PDB entry 8F1J | electron microscopy, 2.60 A resolution | chains I and J of the 10 polymer chains in the assembly

# Chain I
Molecule: DNA-directed RNA polymerase subunit beta
From: Escherichia coli
Notes: EC 2.7.7.6
Reference sequence: P0A8V2 (RPOB_ECOLI); numbering as in UniProt (aligned over 1-1342)
Chain sequence (1342 residues; each row starts with the number of its first residue):
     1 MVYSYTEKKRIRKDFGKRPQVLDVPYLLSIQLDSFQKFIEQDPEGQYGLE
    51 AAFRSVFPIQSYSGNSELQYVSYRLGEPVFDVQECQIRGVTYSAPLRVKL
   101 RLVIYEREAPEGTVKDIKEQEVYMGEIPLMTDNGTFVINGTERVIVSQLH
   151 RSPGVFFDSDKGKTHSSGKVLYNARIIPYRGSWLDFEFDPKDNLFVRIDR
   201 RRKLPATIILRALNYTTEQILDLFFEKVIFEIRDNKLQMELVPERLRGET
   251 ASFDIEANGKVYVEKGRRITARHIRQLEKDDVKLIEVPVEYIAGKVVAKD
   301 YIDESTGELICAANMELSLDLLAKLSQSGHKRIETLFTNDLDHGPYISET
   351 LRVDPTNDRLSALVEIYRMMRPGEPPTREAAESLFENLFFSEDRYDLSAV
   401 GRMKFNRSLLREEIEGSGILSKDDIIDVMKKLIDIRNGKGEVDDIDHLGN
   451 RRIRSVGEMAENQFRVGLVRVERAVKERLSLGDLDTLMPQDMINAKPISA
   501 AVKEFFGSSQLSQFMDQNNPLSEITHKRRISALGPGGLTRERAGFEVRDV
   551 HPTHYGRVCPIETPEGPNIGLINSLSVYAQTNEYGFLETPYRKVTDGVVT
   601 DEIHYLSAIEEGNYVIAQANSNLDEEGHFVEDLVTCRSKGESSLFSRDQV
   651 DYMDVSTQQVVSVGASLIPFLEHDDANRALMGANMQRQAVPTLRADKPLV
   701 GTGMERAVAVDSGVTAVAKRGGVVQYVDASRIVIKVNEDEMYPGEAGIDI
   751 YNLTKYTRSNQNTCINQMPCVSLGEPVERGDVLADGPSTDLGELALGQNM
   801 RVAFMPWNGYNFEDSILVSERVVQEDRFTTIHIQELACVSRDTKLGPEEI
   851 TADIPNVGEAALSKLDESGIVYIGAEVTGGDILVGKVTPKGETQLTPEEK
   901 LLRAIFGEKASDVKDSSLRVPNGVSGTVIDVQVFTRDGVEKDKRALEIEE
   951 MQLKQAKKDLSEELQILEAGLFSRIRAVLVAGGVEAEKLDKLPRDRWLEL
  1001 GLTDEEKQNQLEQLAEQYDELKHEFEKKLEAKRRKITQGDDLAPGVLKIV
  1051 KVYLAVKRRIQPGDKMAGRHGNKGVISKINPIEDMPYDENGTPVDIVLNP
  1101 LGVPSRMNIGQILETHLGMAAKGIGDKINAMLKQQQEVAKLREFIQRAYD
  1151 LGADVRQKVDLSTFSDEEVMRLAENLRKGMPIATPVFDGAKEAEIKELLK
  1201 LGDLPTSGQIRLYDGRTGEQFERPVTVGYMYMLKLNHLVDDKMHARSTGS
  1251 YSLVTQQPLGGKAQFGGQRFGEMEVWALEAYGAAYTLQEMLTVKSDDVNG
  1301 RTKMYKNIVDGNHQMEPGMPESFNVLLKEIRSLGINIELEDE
Unresolved in the structure: 1, 997-1009, 1342
Swiss-Prot annotation at these positions:
  - modified residue (N6-acetyllysine): Lys1022, Lys1200
  - mutagenesis: Ile561 (I561S: Resistant to antibiotics salinamide A and B), Ile569 (I569S: Resistant to antibiotics salinamide A and B), Ala665 (A665E: Resistant to antibiotics salinamide A and B), Asp675 (D675A/G: Resistant to antibiotics salinamide A and B), Asn677 (N677H/K: Resistant to antibiotics salinamide A and B), Leu680 (L680M: Resistant to antibiotics salinamide A and B), Glu813 (E813K: Disrupts the enzyme's active center)

# Chain J
Molecule: DNA-directed RNA polymerase subunit beta'
From: Escherichia coli
Notes: EC 2.7.7.6
Reference sequence: P0A8T7 (RPOC_ECOLI); residue numbers follow UniProt; this construct covers 1-1407
Chain sequence (1430 residues; numbered 1 to 1430; the number before each row is that of its first residue):
     1 MKDLLKFLKAQTKTEEFDAIKIALASPDMIRSWSFGEVKKPETINYRTFK
    51 PERDGLFCARIFGPVKDYECLCGKYKRLKHRGVICEKCGVEVTQTKVRRE
   101 RMGHIELASPTAHIWFLKSLPSRIGLLLDMPLRDIERVLYFESYVVIEGG
   151 MTNLERQQILTEEQYLDALEEFGDEFDAKMGAEAIQALLKSMDLEQECEQ
   201 LREELNETNSETKRKKLTKRIKLLEAFVQSGNKPEWMILTVLPVLPPDLR
   251 PLVPLDGGRFATSDLNDLYRRVINRNNRLKRLLDLAAPDIIVRNEKRMLQ
   301 EAVDALLDNGRRGRAITGSNKRPLKSLADMIKGKQGRFRQNLLGKRVDYS
   351 GRSVITVGPYLRLHQCGLPKKMALELFKPFIYGKLELRGLATTIKAAKKM
   401 VEREEAVVWDILDEVIREHPVLLNRAPTLHRLGIQAFEPVLIEGKAIQLH
   451 PLVCAAYNADFDGDQMAVHVPLTLEAQLEARALMMSTNNILSPANGEPII
   501 VPSQDVVLGLYYMTRDCVNAKGEGMVLTGPKEAERLYRSGLASLHARVKV
   551 RITEYEKDANGELVAKTSLKDTTVGRAILWMIVPKGLPYSIVNQALGKKA
   601 ISKMLNTCYRILGLKPTVIFADQIMYTGFAYAARSGASVGIDDMVIPEKK
   651 HEIISEAEAEVAEIQEQFQSGLVTAGERYNKVIDIWAAANDRVSKAMMDN
   701 LQTETVINRDGQEEKQVSFNSIYMMADSGARGSAAQIRQLAGMRGLMAKP
   751 DGSIIETPITANFREGLNVLQYFISTHGARKGLADTALKTANSGYLTRRL
   801 VDVAQDLVVTEDDCGTHEGIMMTPVIEGGDVKEPLRDRVLGRVTAEDVLK
   851 PGTADILVPRNTLLHEQWCDLLEENSVDAVKVRSVVSCDTDFGVCAHCYG
   901 RDLARGHIINKGEAIGVIAAQSIGEPGTQLTMRTFHIGGAASRAAAESSI
   951 QVKNKGSIKLSNVKSVVNSSGKLVITSRNTELKLIDEFGRTKESYKVPYG
  1001 AVLAKGDGEQVAGGETVANWDPHTMPVITEVSGFVRFTDMIDGQTITRQT
  1051 DELTGLSSLVVLDSAERTAGGKDLRPALKIVDAQGNDVLIPGTDMPAQYF
  1101 LPGKAIVQLEDGVQISSGDTLARIPQESGGTKDITGGLPRVADLFEARRP
  1151 KEPAILAEISGIVSFGKETKGKRRLVITPVDGSDPYEEMIPKWRQLNVFE
  1201 GERVERGDVISDGPEAPHDILRLRGVHAVTRYIVNEVQDVYRLQGVKIND
  1251 KHIEVIVRQMLRKATIVNAGSSDFLEGEQVEYSRVKIANRELEANGKVGA
  1301 TYSRDLLGITKASLATESFISAASFQETTRVLTEAAVAGKRDELRGLKEN
  1351 VIVGRLIPAGTGYAYHQDRMRRRAAGEAPAAPQVTAEDASASLAELLNAG
  1401 LGGSDNELELEVLFQGPSSGHHHHHHHHHH
Unresolved in the structure: 1-2, 935-947, 1127-1135, 1374-1430
Sequence notes: expression tag (1408-1430)
Bound ions: Zn2+ site 1: Cys70, Cys72, Cys85, Cys88; Mg2+: Asp460, Asp462, Asp464; Zn2+ site 2: Cys814, Cys888, Cys895, Cys898
Swiss-Prot annotation at these positions:
  - binding site (Zn(2+)): Cys70, Cys72, Cys85, Cys88, Cys814, Cys888, Cys895, Cys898
  - binding site (Mg(2+)): Asp460, Asp462, Asp464
  - modified residue: Lys983 (N6-acetyllysine)
  - mutagenesis: Gln504 (Q504P: Resistant to antibiotics salinamide A and B), Asn690 (N690D: Resistant to antibiotics salinamide A and B), Met697 (M697V: Resistant to antibiotics salinamide A and B), Ala735 (A735T: Resistant to antibiotics salinamide A and B), Arg738 (R738C/H/P/S: Resistant to antibiotics salinamide A and B), Ala748 (A748E: Resistant to antibiotics salinamide A and B), Pro758 (P758S/T: Resistant to antibiotics salinamide A and B), Phe763 (F763C: Resistant to antibiotics salinamide A and B), Ser775 (S775A: Resistant to antibiotics salinamide A and B), Ala779 (A779T/V: Resistant to antibiotics salinamide A and B), Arg780 (R780C: Resistant to antibiotics salinamide A and B), Gly782 (G782A/C: Resistant to antibiotics salinamide A and B), 1 further mutagenesis entry in UniProt

# How chain I and chain J interact
Residue-residue contacts (328; chain I residue first):
  Ser167(I) with Arg1194(J)
  Arg268(I) with Glu1052(J), salt bridge
  Phe545(I) with Asp785(J); Leu788(J), hydrophobic; Met932(J), hydrophobic; Arg933(J)
  Glu546(I) with Arg933(J), salt bridge
  Arg548(I) with Arg780(J)
  Asp549(I) with Pro750(J); Arg933(J), salt bridge
  Val550(I) with Pro750(J); His777(J), hydrogen bond (backbone-side chain); Arg780(J)
  His551(I) with Phe773(J)
  Tyr555(I) with Val769(J); Phe773(J), hydrophobic
  Cys559(I) with Arg780(J)
  Pro560(I) with Phe773(J), hydrophobic; Thr776(J); Arg780(J), hydrogen bond (backbone-side chain)
  Ile561(I) with Tyr772(J), hydrophobic; Thr776(J)
  Thr563(I) with Arg780(J)
  Gly566(I) with Ala787(J)
  Ile569(I) with Leu783(J), hydrophobic; Ala784(J)
  Gln618(I) with Asn768(J); Val769(J), hydrogen bond (side chain-backbone); Leu770(J)
  Asn620(I) with Asn768(J); Val769(J)
  Thr635(I) with Leu770(J)
  Arg637(I) with Leu770(J)
  Ser642(I) with Leu770(J)
  Thr657(I) with Val769(J)
  Val660(I) with Val769(J), hydrophobic; Phe773(J), hydrophobic
  Leu671(I) with Tyr772(J)
  Glu672(I) with Gly766(J); Leu767(J), hydrogen bond (backbone-backbone)
  His673(I) with Phe763(J), hydrogen bond (side chain-backbone); Arg764(J), hydrogen bond (side chain-backbone); Glu765(J); Gly766(J)
  Asp674(I) with Phe763(J); Tyr772(J), hydrogen bond (backbone-side chain)
  Asp675(I) with Phe763(J); Tyr772(J)
  Ala676(I) with Tyr772(J); Ala779(J), hydrophobic
  Asn677(I) with Ala779(J); Leu783(J)
  Ala679(I) with Tyr772(J)
  Phe804(I) with Ala637(J); Ser638(J), hydrogen bond (backbone-side chain)
  Met805(I) with Ala633(J); Ala637(J)
  Pro806(I) with Asp505(J); Ala632(J); Ala633(J); Ala637(J)
  Asn808(I) with Pro359(J); Ala633(J)
  Gly809(I) with Val357(J); Pro359(J); Phe629(J)
  Tyr810(I) with Pro359(J)
  Phe812(I) with Pro451(J), hydrophobic; Phe461(J); Ser503(J); Gln504(J); Asp505(J); Phe629(J), hydrophobic
  Glu813(I) with Cys454(J); Ala459(J); Phe461(J), hydrogen bond (backbone-backbone); Gln504(J)
  Asp814(I) with Phe461(J); Asp462(J)
  Ser815(I) with Val357(J); Phe461(J)
  Arg841(I) with Asp256(J)
  Lys844(I) with Arg47(J)
  Lys1065(I) with Asp462(J)
  Lys1073(I) with Asp462(J)
  Val1075(I) with Thr356(J); Phe461(J), hydrogen bond (backbone-backbone); Asp462(J); Gly463(J)
  Ile1076(I) with Thr356(J)
  Ser1077(I) with Val357(J)
  Asn1099(I) with Asp505(J)
  Pro1100(I) with Ala637(J); Val639(J), hydrophobic
  Leu1101(I) with Gln504(J); Asp505(J); Met725(J), hydrophobic; Ala730(J), hydrophobic; Arg731(J)
  Pro1104(I) with Met725(J), hydrophobic; Leu740(J)
  Ser1105(I) with Arg731(J), hydrogen bond; Gln736(J)
  Arg1106(I) with Arg731(J)
  Met1107(I) with Gln739(J); Leu740(J), hydrophobic; Phe763(J), hydrophobic
  Ile1109(I) with Met644(J), hydrophobic; Leu740(J), hydrophobic; Phe763(J), hydrophobic
  Leu1113(I) with Ile641(J), hydrophobic
  His1116(I) with Ile641(J)
  Phe1187(I) with Leu767(J); Asn768(J); Val769(J), hydrophobic
  Glu1192(I) with Ile641(J); Arg764(J), salt bridge
  Lys1196(I) with Asp642(J), salt bridge
  Ser1207(I) with Asp642(J)
  Gln1209(I) with Val639(J); Gly640(J)
  Glu1219(I) with Arg538(J), salt bridge; Arg634(J), salt bridge
  Phe1221(I) with Ala633(J); Arg634(J)
  Glu1222(I) with Tyr512(J), hydrogen bond; Tyr537(J), hydrogen bond; Arg634(J); Ser635(J)
  Arg1223(I) with Ser635(J); Gly636(J); Phe719(J), hydrogen bond (side chain-backbone); Ser721(J), hydrogen bond; Met724(J)
  Pro1224(I) with Gly636(J); Ser638(J)
  Val1225(I) with Gly636(J); Ser638(J)
  Thr1226(I) with Ser638(J), hydrogen bond (backbone-side chain); Val639(J), hydrogen bond (side chain-backbone); Gly640(J)
  Val1239(I) with Lys445(J)
  Asp1240(I) with Lys445(J), salt bridge
  Lys1242(I) with Arg352(J); Val354(J); Gln465(J)
  Met1243(I) with Arg352(J); Ser353(J); Met372(J), hydrophobic; Lys445(J)
  His1244(I) with Gly351(J); Arg352(J), hydrogen bond (backbone-backbone); Met372(J)
  Ala1245(I) with Ser350(J); Glu375(J)
  Arg1246(I) with Asp348(J), salt bridge; Tyr349(J), hydrogen bond (backbone-backbone); Ser350(J), hydrogen bond (backbone-backbone); Glu375(J); Leu376(J)
  Ser1247(I) with Asp348(J); Tyr349(J), hydrogen bond (backbone-backbone); Glu375(J), hydrogen bond (backbone-side chain); Pro379(J)
  Tyr1251(I) with Asp348(J), hydrogen bond
  Leu1253(I) with Arg99(J), hydrogen bond (backbone-side chain)
  Val1254(I) with Arg99(J), hydrogen bond (backbone-side chain); Asp248(J); Pro251(J); Arg337(J)
  Thr1255(I) with Asn341(J)
  Gln1256(I) with Arg99(J)
  Gln1257(I) with Asn341(J), hydrogen bond (side chain-backbone); Lys345(J)
  Pro1258(I) with Arg346(J); Asp348(J)
  Leu1259(I) with Arg346(J)
  Gly1260(I) with Arg346(J)
  Phe1265(I) with Glu375(J)
  Gly1267(I) with Arg346(J), hydrogen bond (backbone-side chain); Val347(J); Ser350(J)
  Gln1268(I) with Arg346(J); Val347(J), hydrogen bond (backbone-backbone); Ser350(J), hydrogen bond (backbone-side chain); Gly351(J); Arg352(J), hydrogen bond
  Arg1269(I) with Arg339(J), hydrogen bond (side chain-backbone); Gln340(J), hydrogen bond (side chain-backbone); Gly344(J), hydrogen bond (side chain-backbone); Lys345(J); Arg346(J)
  Phe1270(I) with Gly344(J); Lys345(J), hydrogen bond (backbone-backbone); His469(J)
  Glu1272(I) with Arg339(J), salt bridge; Leu343(J)
  Met1273(I) with Pro427(J), hydrophobic; Thr428(J)
  Glu1274(I) with Asn424(J); Thr428(J), hydrogen bond; Ile434(J)
  Val1275(I) with Leu343(J)
  Trp1276(I) with Arg798(J); Val801(J); Val917(J); Gln921(J)
  Ala1277(I) with Thr428(J); Arg431(J); Ile434(J), hydrophobic; Gln921(J)
  Leu1278(I) with Met484(J), hydrophobic
  Glu1279(I) with Leu1347(J); Val1351(J); Ile1357(J)
  Ala1280(I) with Arg431(J), hydrogen bond (backbone-side chain); Ile918(J); Gln921(J)
  Tyr1281(I) with Arg431(J), hydrogen bond (side chain-backbone); Ile434(J), hydrogen bond (side chain-backbone); Leu483(J); Met484(J), hydrophobic; Asn489(J), hydrogen bond
  Gly1282(I) with Gly1360(J); Thr1361(J), hydrogen bond (backbone-backbone)
  Ala1283(I) with Glu479(J)
  Ala1284(I) with Glu479(J), hydrogen bond (backbone-side chain); Leu1356(J); Ile1357(J), hydrophobic; Thr1361(J), hydrogen bond (backbone-side chain); Gly1362(J)
  Tyr1285(I) with Glu475(J); Glu479(J), hydrogen bond (backbone-side chain); Thr1361(J)
  Thr1286(I) with Ala476(J); Glu479(J), hydrogen bond
  Leu1287(I) with Val1351(J), hydrophobic
  Gln1288(I) with Gly1354(J); Leu1356(J)
  Glu1289(I) with Pro471(J); Leu472(J), hydrogen bond (side chain-backbone); Thr473(J), hydrogen bond; Ala476(J)
  Met1290(I) with Val347(J); His469(J)
  Leu1291(I) with Lys345(J), hydrogen bond (backbone-side chain); Val1351(J)
  Thr1292(I) with Gly1354(J)
  Lys1294(I) with Val347(J); Asp348(J), hydrogen bond (backbone-backbone); Val470(J), hydrogen bond (side chain-backbone); Leu472(J)
  Ser1295(I) with Lys345(J); Arg346(J), hydrogen bond (side chain-backbone)
  Asp1296(I) with Lys345(J), salt bridge
  Met1304(I) with Leu472(J), hydrophobic; Thr473(J)
  Tyr1305(I) with Tyr349(J); Pro379(J), hydrophobic; Tyr382(J)
  Ile1308(I) with Pro379(J), hydrophobic; Phe380(J), hydrophobic; Leu472(J), hydrophobic
  Val1309(I) with Gly383(J)
  His1313(I) with Phe380(J); Leu472(J); Thr473(J); Leu474(J), hydrogen bond (backbone-backbone); Gln477(J)
  Met1315(I) with Thr473(J)
  Met1319(I) with Phe17(J), hydrophobic
  Pro1320(I) with Val1353(J)
  Glu1321(I) with Arg99(J), salt bridge
  Ser1322(I) with Asn341(J); Leu342(J)
  Phe1323(I) with Ile20(J), hydrophobic; Leu342(J); Ile1352(J), hydrophobic; Val1353(J), hydrophobic
  Val1325(I) with Arg99(J); Leu249(J), hydrophobic; Arg337(J)
  Leu1326(I) with Ile331(J), hydrophobic; Arg337(J); Phe338(J), hydrophobic; Leu342(J), hydrophobic
  Lys1328(I) with Glu100(J); Met102(J); Leu245(J); Leu249(J)
  Glu1329(I) with Ile331(J); Arg337(J), salt bridge
  Ile1330(I) with Ile331(J), hydrophobic
  Arg1331(I) with Trp33(J); Pro243(J)
  Ser1332(I) with Met102(J); Leu245(J); Leu327(J)
  Leu1333(I) with His113(J), hydrogen bond (backbone-side chain); Trp115(J), hydrophobic; Leu307(J); Leu327(J), hydrophobic
  Gly1334(I) with Ala25(J)
  Ile1335(I) with Ile22(J), hydrophobic; Ala23(J); Trp33(J); Trp115(J), hydrophobic
  Asn1336(I) with Lys21(J); Ile22(J); Ala23(J), hydrogen bond (backbone-backbone); Leu24(J); Met29(J); Trp33(J)
  Ile1337(I) with Ile20(J), hydrophobic; Lys21(J)
  Glu1338(I) with Ile20(J); Lys21(J), hydrogen bond (backbone-backbone)
  Leu1339(I) with Phe17(J), hydrophobic; Ala19(J); Ile20(J), hydrophobic
  Glu1340(I) with Phe17(J); Asp18(J), hydrogen bond (backbone-backbone); Ala19(J), hydrogen bond (backbone-backbone); Lys21(J); Arg1341(J), salt bridge
  Asp1341(I) with Glu16(J); Phe17(J); Asp18(J)
Interface residues without a listed pair, chain I (162 interface residues in all): Pro552, His554, Glu562, Gly570, Asn573, Leu680, Trp807, Asn811, Gln1061, Pro1062, Gly1063, Gly1074, Val1103, Ile1112, Thr1248, Gly1271, Asn1299, Arg1301, Gln1314, Gly1318
Interface residues without a listed pair, chain J (178 interface residues in all): Thr12, Glu15, Val244, Pro246, Gly257, Met330, Ile355, Tyr360, Lys371, Lys378, Glu386, Leu422, Leu429, His430, Leu432, Gln435, Ala446, Asp460, Ala467, Leu508, Ala630, Asn720, Gly732, Arg744, Thr757, Ala914, Ala1336, Arg1355, Ala1359

# Summary
The interface between chain I and chain J involves 162 residues on one side and 178 on the other; the contacts
include 56 hydrogen bonds and 14 salt bridges. Polar contacts include Arg268(I)-Glu1052(J),
Glu546(I)-Arg933(J) and Asp549(I)-Arg933(J).
Here chain I is DNA-directed RNA polymerase subunit beta and chain J is DNA-directed RNA polymerase subunit
beta', both from Escherichia coli. Entry 8F1J (SigN RNA polymerase early-melted intermediate bound to mismatch
DNA fragment dhsU36mm2 (-12A)) was determined by electron microscopy, deposited together with 8F1I and 8F1K.
